Entry 5UMX (X-ray diffraction, 1.59 A resolution); this record covers chains A and B.

Chain A (and B):
Molecule: Glyoxalase/bleomycin resisance protein/dioxygenase
Source organism: Streptomyces sp. CB03234
Notes: chain B of this document is another copy of the same molecule, construct and numbering; everything in this record applies to it too
Reference sequence: A0A125SA29 (A0A125SA29_9ACTN); residue numbers follow UniProt; this construct covers 1-124
Sequence (140 residues; each row starts with the number of its first residue; numbers below 1 keep their minus sign (His-15 is residue -15)):
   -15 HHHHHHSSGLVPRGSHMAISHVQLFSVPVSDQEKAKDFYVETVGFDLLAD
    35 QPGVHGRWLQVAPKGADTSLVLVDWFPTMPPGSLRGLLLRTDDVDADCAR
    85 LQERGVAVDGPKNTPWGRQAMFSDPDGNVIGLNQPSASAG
Not modelled in the structure: -15 to -2, 120-124
Construct notes: expression tag (-15 to 0)
Residues lining bound ligands:
  - riboflavin (RBF), molecule 1: Gln7, Leu8, Gln35, His39, Trp42, Gln44, Phe60
  - riboflavin (RBF), molecule 2: Leu72, Trp100, Gln103, Asn117
From the paper describing this entry:
  - binding site for riboflavin: Trp42, Trp100

Interface between chain A and chain B:
Contacting residue pairs (95):
  Ser-1(A) - Arg84(B)
  Ser-1(A) - Arg88(B)  hydrogen bond (backbone-side chain)
  His0(A) - Arg84(B)  hydrogen bond (backbone-side chain)
  Met1(A) - Val27(B)
  Met1(A) - Asp81(B)
  Met1(A) - Arg84(B)
  Met1(A) - Leu85(B)  hydrophobic
  Met1(A) - Arg88(B)
  Ala2(A) - Thr75(B)  hydrogen bond (backbone-side chain)
  Ala2(A) - Asp76(B)  hydrogen bond (backbone-backbone)
  Ala2(A) - Asp77(B)
  Ala2(A) - Asp81(B)  hydrogen bond (backbone-side chain)
  Ala2(A) - Arg84(B)
  Ile3(A) - Val27(B)  hydrophobic
  Ile3(A) - Leu73(B)  hydrophobic
  Ile3(A) - Arg74(B)
  Ile3(A) - Thr75(B)
  Ile3(A) - Asp81(B)
  Ile3(A) - Leu116(B)  hydrophobic
  Ser4(A) - Pro47(B)
  Ser4(A) - Ala50(B)
  Ser4(A) - Arg74(B)  hydrogen bond (backbone-backbone)
  His5(A) - Pro47(B)
  His5(A) - Ala50(B)
  His5(A) - Leu73(B)
  His5(A) - Arg74(B)  hydrogen bond (backbone-backbone)
  Val6(A) - Leu54(B)  hydrophobic
  Val6(A) - Leu71(B)  hydrophobic
  Val6(A) - Leu72(B)
  Val6(A) - Leu73(B)  hydrophobic
  Gln7(A) - Leu72(B)  hydrogen bond (backbone-backbone)
  Gln7(A) - Leu73(B)
  Gln7(A) - Arg74(B)
  Gln7(A) - Asn117(B)
  Leu8(A) - Gly70(B)
  Leu8(A) - Leu71(B)
  Leu8(A) - Leu72(B)  hydrogen bond (backbone-backbone)
  Phe9(A) - Val6(B)  hydrophobic
  Phe9(A) - Phe9(B)  hydrophobic
  Phe9(A) - Gly70(B)
  Ser10(A) - Arg69(B)
  Ser10(A) - Gly70(B)  hydrogen bond (side chain-backbone)
  Val27(A) - Met1(B)
  Val27(A) - Ile3(B)  hydrophobic
  Pro47(A) - Ile3(B)  hydrophobic
  Pro47(A) - Ser4(B)
  Pro47(A) - His5(B)
  Ala50(A) - Ser4(B)
  Ala50(A) - His5(B)
  Asp51(A) - Asp51(B)
  Thr52(A) - Thr52(B)  hydrogen bond
  Leu54(A) - Val6(B)  hydrophobic
  Phe60(A) - Arg69(B)
  Phe60(A) - Gly70(B)
  Thr62(A) - Ser67(B)  hydrogen bond (side chain-backbone)
  Thr62(A) - Arg69(B)
  Met63(A) - Ser67(B)
  Met63(A) - Arg69(B)  hydrogen bond (side chain-backbone)
  Ser67(A) - Thr62(B)  hydrogen bond (backbone-side chain)
  Ser67(A) - Met63(B)
  Arg69(A) - Ser10(B)
  Arg69(A) - Phe60(B)
  Arg69(A) - Thr62(B)
  Arg69(A) - Met63(B)  hydrogen bond (backbone-side chain)
  Gly70(A) - Leu8(B)
  Gly70(A) - Phe9(B)
  Gly70(A) - Ser10(B)  hydrogen bond (backbone-side chain)
  Gly70(A) - Phe60(B)
  Leu71(A) - Val6(B)  hydrophobic
  Leu71(A) - Leu8(B)
  Leu72(A) - Val6(B)
  Leu72(A) - Gln7(B)  hydrogen bond (backbone-backbone)
  Leu72(A) - Leu8(B)  hydrogen bond (backbone-backbone)
  Leu73(A) - Ile3(B)  hydrophobic
  Leu73(A) - His5(B)
  Leu73(A) - Val6(B)  hydrophobic
  Arg74(A) - Ile3(B)
  Arg74(A) - Ser4(B)  hydrogen bond (backbone-backbone)
  Arg74(A) - His5(B)  hydrogen bond (backbone-backbone)
  Arg74(A) - Gln7(B)
  Thr75(A) - Ala2(B)  hydrogen bond (side chain-backbone)
  Thr75(A) - Ile3(B)
  Asp76(A) - Ala2(B)  hydrogen bond (backbone-backbone)
  Asp77(A) - Ala2(B)
  Asp81(A) - Met1(B)
  Asp81(A) - Ala2(B)  hydrogen bond (side chain-backbone)
  Asp81(A) - Ile3(B)  hydrogen bond (side chain-backbone)
  Arg84(A) - His0(B)  hydrogen bond (side chain-backbone)
  Arg84(A) - Met1(B)
  Arg84(A) - Ala2(B)
  Leu85(A) - Met1(B)  hydrophobic
  Arg88(A) - Ser-1(B)  hydrogen bond (side chain-backbone)
  Arg88(A) - Met1(B)
  Leu116(A) - Ile3(B)  hydrophobic
  Asn117(A) - Gln7(B)
Interface residues without a listed pair, chain A (42 interface residues in all): Phe29, Gln35, Lys48, Leu68, Pro119
Interface residues without a listed pair, chain B (42 interface residues in all): Gly28, Phe29, Lys48, Leu68, Trp100

In short:
The chain A/chain B interface involves 42 residues from each chain; the contacts include 26 hydrogen bonds.
Polar pairs include Ser-1(A)-Arg88(B), His0(A)-Arg84(B) and Ala2(A)-Thr75(B). Bound to chain A: riboflavin.
The paper reports a binding site for riboflavin at Trp42(A) and Trp100(A).
Both chains are Glyoxalase/bleomycin resisance protein/dioxygenase (Streptomyces sp. CB03234). Entry 5UMX
(Crystal structure of TnmS3 in complex with riboflavin) was determined by X-ray diffraction, deposited
together with 5UMP, 5UMQ, 5UMY and 6BBX.
